PDB entry 8FCJ | electron microscopy, 2.83 A resolution | chains H and M of the 15 polymer chains in the assembly

[Chain H]
Name: Type I-B CRISPR-associated protein Cas7
Source organism: Nostoc sp. 'Peltigera membranacea cyanobiont' 210A
UniProtKB: A0A235IG15 (A0A235IG15_9NOSO); residues 1-323 here = UniProt positions 1-323
Amino-acid sequence (323 residues; each row starts with the number of its first residue):
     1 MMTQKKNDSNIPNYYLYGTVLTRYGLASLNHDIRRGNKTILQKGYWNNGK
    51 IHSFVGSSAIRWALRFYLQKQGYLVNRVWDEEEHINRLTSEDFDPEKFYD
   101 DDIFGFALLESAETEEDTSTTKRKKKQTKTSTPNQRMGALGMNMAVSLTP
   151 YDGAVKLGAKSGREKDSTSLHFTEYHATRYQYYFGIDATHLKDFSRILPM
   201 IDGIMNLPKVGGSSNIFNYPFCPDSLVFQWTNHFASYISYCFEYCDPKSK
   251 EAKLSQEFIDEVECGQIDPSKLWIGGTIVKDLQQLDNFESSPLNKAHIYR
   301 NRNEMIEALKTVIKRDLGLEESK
Disordered / not traced: 1-11, 120-130, 321-323
Reported in the primary citation:
  - binding site for the 71-nt RNA strand (chain M): Arg34

[Chain M]
Molecule: 71-nt RNA strand
Sequence (71 nucleotides; numbered 1 to 71; the number before each row is that of its first residue):
     1 UUGCUCAAGAGAAGUCAUUUAAUAAGGCCACUGUUAAACGUAGGUGAGUC
    51 GUGGCUUUAUGCCGUUAGGCG
Disordered / not traced: 64-71

[How chain H and chain M interact]
Residue-residue contacts (53):
  Leu29(H) - A10(M)  phosphate contact
  Asn30(H) - A8(M)  sugar contact
  Asn30(H) - G9(M)  hydrogen bond to the sugar
  Asn30(H) - A10(M)  phosphate contact
  His31(H) - G9(M)  sugar contact
  Asp32(H) - G9(M)  base contact
  Ile33(H) - G9(M)  base contact
  Ser58(H) - A7(M)  sugar contact
  Ser58(H) - A8(M)  sugar contact
  Ala59(H) - A8(M)  sugar contact
  Arg61(H) - C6(M)  phosphate contact
  Arg61(H) - A7(M)  salt bridge to the phosphate
  Trp62(H) - A8(M)  stacking on the base
  Arg65(H) - A7(M)  salt bridge to the phosphate
  Arg77(H) - A7(M)  sugar contact
  Arg77(H) - A8(M)  salt bridge to the phosphate
  Trp79(H) - A8(M)  base contact
  His84(H) - G11(M)  sugar contact
  Phe104(H) - C6(M)  sugar contact
  Gly105(H) - C6(M)  sugar contact
  Phe106(H) - U5(M)  sugar contact
  Phe106(H) - C6(M)  sugar contact
  Ala107(H) - U5(M)  base contact
  Ala107(H) - C6(M)  hydrogen bond to the sugar
  Ser111(H) - U5(M)  hydrogen bond to the base
  Gln135(H) - U1(M)  hydrogen bond to the phosphate
  Gln135(H) - U5(M)  base contact
  Arg136(H) - U5(M)  hydrogen bond to the sugar
  Met137(H) - U1(M)  phosphate contact
  Met137(H) - U5(M)  hydrogen bond to the sugar
  Gly138(H) - U5(M)  phosphate contact
  Gly138(H) - C6(M)  hydrogen bond to the phosphate
  Lys156(H) - U15(M)  salt bridge to the phosphate
  Leu157(H) - U15(M)  phosphate contact
  Gly158(H) - A13(M)  sugar contact
  Gly158(H) - U15(M)  phosphate contact
  Ala159(H) - G14(M)  sugar contact
  Ala159(H) - U15(M)  hydrogen bond to the phosphate
  Lys160(H) - A13(M)  base contact
  Lys160(H) - G14(M)  phosphate contact
  Ser161(H) - G14(M)  hydrogen bond to the phosphate
  Lys165(H) - C16(M)  base contact
  Thr168(H) - A13(M)  base contact
  His171(H) - A13(M)  base contact
  Lys209(H) - G11(M)  salt bridge to the phosphate
  Gly211(H) - A8(M)  base contact
  Gly211(H) - A10(M)  phosphate contact
  Gly212(H) - A10(M)  phosphate contact
  Gly212(H) - G11(M)  phosphate contact
  Ser213(H) - G11(M)  phosphate contact
  Asn215(H) - A12(M)  phosphate contact
  Asn215(H) - A13(M)  hydrogen bond to the phosphate
  Ile216(H) - A13(M)  phosphate contact
Other interface residues (no listed pair), chain H (41 interface residues in all): Asn86, Ala112, Asp117, Leu170
Other interface residues (no listed pair), chain M (14 interface residues in all): C4

[Summary]
Chain H and chain M form an interface of 41 and 14 residues respectively; the contacts include 10 hydrogen
bonds, 5 salt bridges and 1 aromatic stacking contact. Polar contacts include Ser111(H)-U5(M), Asn30(H)-G9(M)
and Ala107(H)-C6(M). From the paper: a binding site for the 71-nt RNA strand (chain M) at Arg34(H).
Here chain H is Type I-B CRISPR-associated protein Cas7 (Nostoc sp. 'Peltigera membranacea cyanobiont' 210A)
and chain M is a 71-nt RNA strand. Entry 8FCJ (Cryo-EM structure of Cascade-DNA (P23) complex in type I-B CAST
system) was determined by electron microscopy together with 8FCU, 8FCV, 8FCW, 8FD2, 8FD3, 8FF4 and 8FF5 from
the same study.
